Entry 5IH6 (X-ray diffraction, 2.30 A resolution); this record covers chain A.

# Chain A
Protein: Casein kinase I isoform delta
Source organism: Homo sapiens
Notes: EC 2.7.11.1, 2.7.11.26
Reference sequence: P48730 (KC1D_HUMAN), isoform P48730-2; residues 1-294 here = UniProt positions 1-294
Chain sequence (294 residues; row label = number of the first residue in the row):
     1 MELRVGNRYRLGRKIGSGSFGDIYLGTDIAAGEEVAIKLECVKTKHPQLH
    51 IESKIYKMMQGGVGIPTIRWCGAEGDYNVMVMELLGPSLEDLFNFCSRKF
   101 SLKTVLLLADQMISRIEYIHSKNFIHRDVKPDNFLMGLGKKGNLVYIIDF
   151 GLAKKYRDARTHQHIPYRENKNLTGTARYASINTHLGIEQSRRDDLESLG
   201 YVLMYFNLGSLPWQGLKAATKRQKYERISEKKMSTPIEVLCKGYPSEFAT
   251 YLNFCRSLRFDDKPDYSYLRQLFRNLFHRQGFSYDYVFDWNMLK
Disordered / not traced: 1, 217-222, 294
Metal / ion sites: Zn2+: His-50, Cys-71, His-278 (together with s,r meso-tartaric acid)
Small-molecule neighbours:
  - 6-(3-bromophenyl)pteridine-2,4,7-triamine (AUG): Ile-15, Ile-23, Ala-36, Ile-37, Lys-38, Glu-52, Tyr-56, Met-80, Met-82, Glu-83, Leu-84, Leu-85, Gly-86, Leu-135, Ile-148, Asp-149
  - s,r meso-tartaric acid (SRT): His-50, Lys-57, Cys-71, Gly-72
Reported in the primary citation:
  - binding site for 6-(3-bromophenyl)pteridine-2,4,7-triamine: Met-80, Met-82, Glu-83, Leu-85, Gly-86

# Overview
Ligands of chain A: s,r meso-tartaric acid and 6-(3-bromophenyl)pteridine-2,4,7-triamine. His-50, Cys-71 and
His-278 coordinate Zn2+. The paper reports a binding site for 6-(3-bromophenyl)pteridine-2,4,7-triamine at
Met-80, Met-82 and Glu-83 among others.
Chain A is Casein kinase I isoform delta (Homo sapiens); the structure, Human Casein Kinase 1 isoform delta
(kinase domain) in complex with Epiblastin A derivative, was determined by X-ray diffraction, deposited
together with 5IH4 and 5IH5.
